7LN1 - chains A and B of the 7 polymer chains in the assembly; structure by electron microscopy, 3.40 A resolution.

# Chain A (and B)
Protein: Transitional endoplasmic reticulum ATPase
From: Homo sapiens
Notes: EC 3.6.4.6; chain B of this document is another copy of the same molecule, construct and numbering; everything in this record applies to it too
UniProtKB: P55072 (TERA_HUMAN); residue numbers follow UniProt; this construct covers 1-806
Amino-acid sequence (806 residues; row label = number of the first residue in the row):
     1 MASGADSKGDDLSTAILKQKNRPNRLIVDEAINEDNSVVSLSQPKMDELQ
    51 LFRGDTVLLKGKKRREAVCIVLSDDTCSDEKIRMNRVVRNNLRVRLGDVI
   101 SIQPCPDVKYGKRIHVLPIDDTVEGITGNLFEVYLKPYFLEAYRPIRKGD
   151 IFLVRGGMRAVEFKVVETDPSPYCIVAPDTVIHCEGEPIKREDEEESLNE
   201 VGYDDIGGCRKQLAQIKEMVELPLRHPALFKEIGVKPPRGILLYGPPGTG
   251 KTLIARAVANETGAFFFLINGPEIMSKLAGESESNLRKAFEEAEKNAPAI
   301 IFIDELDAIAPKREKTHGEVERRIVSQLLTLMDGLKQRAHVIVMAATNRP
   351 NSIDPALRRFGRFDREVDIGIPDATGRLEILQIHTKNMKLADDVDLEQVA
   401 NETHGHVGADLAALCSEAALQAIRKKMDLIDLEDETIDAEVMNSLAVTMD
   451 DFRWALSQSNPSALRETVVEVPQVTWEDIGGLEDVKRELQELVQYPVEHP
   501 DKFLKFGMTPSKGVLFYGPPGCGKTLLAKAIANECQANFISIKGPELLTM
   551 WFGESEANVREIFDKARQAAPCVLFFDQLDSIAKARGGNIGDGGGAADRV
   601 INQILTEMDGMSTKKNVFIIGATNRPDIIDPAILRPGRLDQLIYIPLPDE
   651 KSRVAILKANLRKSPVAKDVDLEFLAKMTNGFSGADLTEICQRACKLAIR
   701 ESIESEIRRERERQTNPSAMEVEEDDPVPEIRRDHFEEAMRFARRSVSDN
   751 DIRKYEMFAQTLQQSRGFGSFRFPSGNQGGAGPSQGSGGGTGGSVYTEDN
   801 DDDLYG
Not modelled in the structure: 1-22, 462-470, 715-726, 776-806 (chain B: 1-22, 462-471, 715-726, 776-806)
Sequence notes: engineered mutation Glu232 (Ala in P55072), Gln578 (Glu in P55072)
Ligand contacts:
  - ADP (adenosine-5'-diphosphate), molecule 1: Asp205, Ile206, Gly207, Gly248, Thr249, Gly250, Lys251, Thr252, Leu253, Glu305, Asn348, Ile380, His384, Gly408, Ala409
  - ADP, molecule 2: Asp478, Ile479, Gly480, Pro520, Gly521, Cys522, Gly523, Lys524, Thr525, Leu526, Ile656, Asn660, Gly684, Ala685, Thr688
  - ATP (adenosine-5'-triphosphate): Asp609, Arg635, Arg638
Curated features (UniProtKB/Swiss-Prot):
  - region: Thr797 to Gly806 (Interaction with UBXN6)
  - motif: Asp802 to Gly806 (PIM motif)
  - binding site (ATP): Pro247 to Leu253, Asn348, His384, Gly521 to Leu526
  - modified residue: Ala2 (N-acetylalanine), Ser3 (Phosphoserine), Ser7 (Phosphoserine), Ser13 (Phosphoserine), Ser37 (Phosphoserine), Lys315 (N6,N6,N6-trimethyllysine), Thr436 (Phosphothreonine), Ser462 (Phosphoserine), Lys502 (N6-acetyllysine), Lys505 (N6-acetyllysine), Lys668 (N6-acetyllysine), Ser702 (Phosphoserine), Lys754 (N6-acetyllysine), Ser770 (Phosphoserine), Ser775 (Phosphoserine), Ser787 (Phosphoserine), Tyr805 (Phosphotyrosine)
  - cross-link (Glycyl lysine isopeptide (Lys-Gly)): Lys8 (interchain with G-Cter in SUMO2), Lys18 (interchain with G-Cter in SUMO2)
  - natural variant: Arg95 (R95G: In IBMPFD1), Gly97 (G97E: In CMT2Y), Ile126 (I126F: In IBMPFD1; uncertain significance), Arg155 (R155C: In IBMPFD1; R155H: In FTDALS6 and IBMPFD1; R155L: In IBMPFD1; R155P: In IBMPFD1; R155S: In IBMPFD1), Arg159 (R159G: In FTDALS6; R159H: In IBMPFD1), Ala160 (A160T: In IBMPFD1; uncertain significance), Glu185 (E185K: In CMT2Y), Arg191 (R191Q: In FTDALS6 and IBMPFD1), Leu198 (L198W: In IBMPFD1), Glu232 (A232E: In IBMPFD1; this construct carries the variant), Ile254 (I254F: In IBMPFD1; uncertain significance), Ile369 (I369T: In IBMPFD1; uncertain significance), 2 further natural variant entries in UniProt
  - mutagenesis: Phe52 to Asp55 (Abolishes interaction with NPLOC4; when associated with A-110), Arg53 (R53A: Minor effect on affinity for ATP and ADP), Arg86 (R86A: Strongly increased affinity for ATP. Strongly reduced affinity for ADP), Tyr110 (Y110A: Abolishes interaction with NPLOC4; when associated with 52-A--A-55), Arg113 to His115 (Severely reduced binding to DERL1), Phe131 (F131R: Severely reduced binding to DERL1), Leu140 (L140D: Severely reduced binding to DERL1), Asp179 (D179R: No effect on binding to DERL1), His183 (H183W: Severely reduced binding to DERL1), Lys251 (K251Q: Impairs ERAD degradation of HMGCR and does not inhibit interaction with RHBDD1; when associated with Q-524), Glu305 (E305Q: Defect in ubiquitin-dependent protein degradation by the proteasome; when associated with Q-578), Lys312 (K312A: Does not affect methylation by VCPKMT), 7 further mutagenesis entries in UniProt
What the authors report for this chain:
  - mutagenesis - W551A/F552A, R599A: abolished catalytic activity
  - mutagenesis - I590A/D592A: unchanged catalytic activity
  - mutagenesis - L464A: decreased catalytic activity
  - disease-associated variants - A232E: increased catalytic activity (citing earlier work)
  - mutagenesis - E578Q: decreased catalytic activity (citing earlier work)

# Interface between chain A and chain B
Pairs across the interface (107; chain A residue first):
  Pro23(A) - Glu433(B)
  Asn24(A) - Glu433(B)
  Asn24(A) - Asp434(B)
  Arg25(A) - Glu433(B)  hydrogen bond (side chain-backbone)
  Glu218(A) - Leu420(B)
  Glu218(A) - Arg424(B)
  Leu222(A) - Ile423(B)  hydrophobic
  Arg225(A) - Leu432(B)  hydrogen bond (side chain-backbone)
  Arg225(A) - Asp434(B)  hydrogen bond (side chain-backbone)
  Arg225(A) - Glu435(B)  hydrogen bond (side chain-backbone)
  His226(A) - Ile437(B)
  Leu229(A) - Ile423(B)  hydrophobic
  Glu232(A) - Lys389(B)
  Ile233(A) - Met388(B)
  Gly234(A) - Asn387(B)
  Val235(A) - Met388(B)  hydrophobic
  Val235(A) - Ser416(B)
  Val235(A) - Ala419(B)  hydrophobic
  Pro238(A) - Leu420(B)  hydrophobic
  Arg313(A) - Pro272(B)
  Arg313(A) - Glu273(B)  salt bridge
  Glu314(A) - Pro272(B)
  Glu314(A) - Lys277(B)
  Glu319(A) - Glu281(B)
  Arg322(A) - Pro272(B)  hydrogen bond (side chain-backbone)
  Arg322(A) - Glu273(B)  hydrogen bond (side chain-backbone)
  Arg322(A) - Met275(B)  hydrogen bond (side chain-backbone)
  Ser326(A) - Glu273(B)  hydrogen bond
  Lys336(A) - Glu192(B)
  Lys336(A) - Asn199(B)
  Phe360(A) - Ala413(B)  hydrophobic
  Glu491(A) - Arg700(B)  salt bridge
  His499(A) - Ile703(B)
  Lys502(A) - Ile699(B)
  Lys502(A) - Ser702(B)  hydrogen bond
  Lys502(A) - Ile703(B)
  Lys502(A) - Glu706(B)  salt bridge
  Phe503(A) - Ile699(B)  hydrophobic
  Phe506(A) - Ser664(B)
  Phe506(A) - Cys695(B)  hydrophobic
  Phe506(A) - Ala698(B)  hydrophobic
  Phe506(A) - Ile699(B)  hydrophobic
  Phe506(A) - Val728(B)
  Met508(A) - Gln692(B)
  Met508(A) - Cys695(B)  hydrophobic
  Thr509(A) - Gln692(B)  hydrogen bond (backbone-side chain)
  Trp551(A) - Met550(B)  hydrophobic
  Phe552(A) - Leu548(B)  hydrophobic
  Phe552(A) - Thr549(B)
  Phe552(A) - Ser555(B)
  Phe552(A) - Gly593(B)
  Phe552(A) - Ala597(B)
  Glu556(A) - Pro545(B)
  Arg560(A) - Pro545(B)
  Arg560(A) - Glu546(B)
  Arg586(A) - Gln578(B)
  Arg586(A) - Arg625(B)  hydrogen bond (backbone-side chain)
  Gly587(A) - Arg625(B)
  Asp592(A) - Asn589(B)
  Asp592(A) - Ile590(B)  hydrogen bond (side chain-backbone)
  Asp592(A) - Gly591(B)  hydrogen bond (side chain-backbone)
  Asp592(A) - Asp592(B)
  Asp598(A) - Arg625(B)  salt bridge
  Arg599(A) - Pro545(B)
  Arg599(A) - Leu548(B)
  Asn602(A) - Gln578(B)
  Asn602(A) - Asp580(B)  hydrogen bond
  Asn602(A) - Ser581(B)
  Gln603(A) - Pro545(B)
  Gln603(A) - Glu546(B)
  Thr606(A) - Lys543(B)
  Thr606(A) - Gly544(B)
  Thr606(A) - Gln578(B)
  Glu607(A) - Lys543(B)
  Leu634(A) - Arg744(B)
  Arg635(A) - Gly521(B)
  Arg635(A) - Ala685(B)
  Arg635(A) - Ser746(B)
  Pro636(A) - Ala685(B)
  Pro636(A) - Asp686(B)
  Pro636(A) - Glu689(B)
  Pro636(A) - Ser746(B)
  Asp640(A) - Glu689(B)
  Asp640(A) - Arg693(B)  salt bridge
  Gln641(A) - Arg693(B)  hydrogen bond
  Leu762(A) - Arg744(B)
  Ser765(A) - Arg744(B)
  Ser765(A) - Arg745(B)
  Arg766(A) - Arg741(B)
  Arg766(A) - Phe742(B)  hydrogen bond (side chain-backbone)
  Arg766(A) - Ala743(B)
  Phe768(A) - Met678(B)  hydrophobic
  Phe768(A) - Phe682(B)  hydrophobic
  Phe768(A) - Met740(B)
  Phe768(A) - Arg741(B)
  Gly769(A) - Arg741(B)  hydrogen bond (backbone-side chain)
  Phe771(A) - Glu737(B)
  Phe771(A) - Met740(B)  hydrophobic
  Arg772(A) - Phe674(B)
  Arg772(A) - Glu737(B)  salt bridge
  Phe773(A) - Val670(B)  hydrophobic
  Phe773(A) - Asp671(B)
  Phe773(A) - Phe674(B)  hydrophobic
  Phe773(A) - Leu675(B)  hydrophobic
  Phe773(A) - Arg733(B)
  Phe773(A) - Glu737(B)  hydrogen bond (backbone-side chain)
  Pro774(A) - Phe674(B)
Also at the interface, not in a pair above, chain A (70 interface residues in all): Gln103, Met219, Phe230, Lys236, Lys315, Thr316, Arg338, Arg365, Leu492, Lys505, Gly553, Gly595, Asp609, Ala632, Arg638, Ser775
Also at the interface, not in a pair above, chain B (86 interface residues in all): Asn270, Ser276, Cys415, Glu417, Met442, Leu445, Pro520, Thr525, Asp577, Lys584, Gly588, Ala596, Asn624, Pro665, Asp669, Lys696, Phe736

# Overview
The interface between chain A and chain B involves 70 residues on one side and 86 on the other; the contacts
include 18 hydrogen bonds and 6 salt bridges. Among the polar pairs are Arg313(A)-Glu273(B),
Glu491(A)-Arg700(B) and Lys502(A)-Glu706(B). From the paper: W551A/F552A and R599A of chain A abolish
catalytic activity; L464A and E578Q of chain A reduce catalytic activity; 6 substitutions were tested in all.
Both chains are Transitional endoplasmic reticulum ATPase (Homo sapiens). Entry 7LN1 (Cryo-EM structure of
human p97 in complex with Npl4/Ufd1 and Ub6 (Class 3)) was determined by electron microscopy, deposited
together with 7LMZ, 7LN0, 7LN2, 7LN3, 7LN4, 7LN5 and 7LN6.
